Entry 4JM7 (X-ray diffraction, 1.82 A resolution); this record covers chains B and C of the 3 polymer chains in the assembly.

# Chain B (and C)
Molecule: Holo-[acyl-carrier-protein] synthase
From: Staphylococcus aureus
Notes: EC 2.7.8.7; fragment: acyl-carrier-protein synthase; chain C of this document is another copy of the same molecule, construct and numbering; everything in this record applies to it too
Reference sequence: Q5HED0 (ACPS_STAAC); residues 1-119 here = UniProt positions 1-119
Sequence (143 residues; each row starts with the number of its first residue; numbers below 1 keep their minus sign (Met-23 is residue -23)):
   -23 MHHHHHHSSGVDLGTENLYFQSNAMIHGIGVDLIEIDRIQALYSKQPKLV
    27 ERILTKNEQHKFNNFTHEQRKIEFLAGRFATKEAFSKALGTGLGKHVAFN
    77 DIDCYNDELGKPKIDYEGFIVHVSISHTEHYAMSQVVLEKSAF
Disordered / not traced: -23 to -4, 67-72, 84 (chain C: -23 to -3)
Construct notes: expression tag (-23 to 0)
Curated features (UniProtKB/Swiss-Prot):
  - binding site (Mg(2+)): Asp8, Glu59
From the paper describing this entry:
  - catalytic residues: Lys63 (citing earlier work)

# How chain B and chain C interact
Pairs across the interface - 41 pairs, chain B then chain C:
  Met1(B) - Met1(C)  hydrophobic
  Met1(B) - Ile2(C)  hydrophobic
  Leu85(B) - Gly66(C)
  Leu85(B) - Thr67(C)  hydrogen bond (backbone-side chain)
  Leu85(B) - Gly68(C)  hydrogen bond (backbone-backbone)
  Leu85(B) - Leu69(C)  hydrophobic
  Lys87(B) - His3(C)  hydrogen bond (side chain-backbone)
  Lys87(B) - Gly4(C)
  Lys87(B) - Ile5(C)
  Lys87(B) - Lys63(C)  hydrogen bond (side chain-backbone)
  Lys87(B) - Ala64(C)  hydrogen bond (side chain-backbone)
  Lys87(B) - Leu65(C)
  Lys87(B) - Gly66(C)
  Ile96(B) - Ala0(C)  hydrophobic
  His98(B) - Ile2(C)
  His98(B) - Ile5(C)
  Val99(B) - Ile5(C)
  Ser100(B) - Ile5(C)
  Ser100(B) - Gly6(C)
  Ser100(B) - Val7(C)  hydrogen bond (side chain-backbone)
  Ser100(B) - Lys63(C)
  Ile101(B) - Lys63(C)  hydrogen bond (backbone-side chain)
  Ser102(B) - Val7(C)
  Ser102(B) - Asp8(C)  hydrogen bond
  Ser102(B) - Leu9(C)  hydrogen bond (side chain-backbone)
  Ser102(B) - Lys63(C)
  Thr104(B) - Leu9(C)
  Thr104(B) - Glu11(C)
  Glu105(B) - Glu11(C)  hydrogen bond (backbone-side chain)
  Tyr107(B) - Leu9(C)  hydrophobic
  Tyr107(B) - Tyr107(C)
  Met109(B) - Val7(C)  hydrophobic
  Met109(B) - Met109(C)  hydrophobic
  Gln111(B) - Ile5(C)
  Gln111(B) - Gly6(C)  hydrogen bond (side chain-backbone)
  Gln111(B) - Val7(C)
  Gln111(B) - Gln111(C)
  Val113(B) - Ile5(C)  hydrophobic
  Glu115(B) - Ala0(C)
  Glu115(B) - Met1(C)  hydrogen bond (side chain-backbone)
  Glu115(B) - Ile2(C)  hydrogen bond (side chain-backbone)
Also at the interface, not in a pair above, chain B (24 interface residues in all): Ile2, Leu9, Gly86, His103, His106, Val112, Ser117, Ala118
Also at the interface, not in a pair above, chain C (24 interface residues in all): Asn-1, Ile10, Val112

# Summary
Chain B and chain C each contribute 24 residues to their interface; the contacts include 13 hydrogen bonds.
Polar contacts include Leu85(B)-Thr67(C), Lys87(B)-His3(C) and Lys87(B)-Lys63(C). From UniProt: Mg2+-binding
residues Asp8(B) and Glu59(B) on chain B. From the paper: the catalytic residue Lys63(B).
Both chains are Holo-[acyl-carrier-protein] synthase (Staphylococcus aureus). Entry 4JM7 (1.82 Angstrom
resolution crystal structure of holo-(acyl-carrier-protein) synthase (acpS) from Staphylococcus aureus) was
determined by X-ray diffraction (same publication as 3QMN and 3HYK).
